PDB entry 5NES | X-ray diffraction, 1.61 A resolution | chains A and B of the 5 polymer chains in the assembly

# Chain A (and B)
Name: Fucose-binding lectin II (PA-IIL)
Source organism: Pseudomonas aeruginosa
Notes: chain B of this document is another copy of the same molecule, construct and numbering; everything in this record applies to it too
UniProtKB: A0A069Q9V4 (A0A069Q9V4_PSEAI); residues 1-114 here correspond to UniProt positions 2-115 (UniProt number = residue number + 1)
Chain sequence (114 residues; each row starts with the number of its first residue):
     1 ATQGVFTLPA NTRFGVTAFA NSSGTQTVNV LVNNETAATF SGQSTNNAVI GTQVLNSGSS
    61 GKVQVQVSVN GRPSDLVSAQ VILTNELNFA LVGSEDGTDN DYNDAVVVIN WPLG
Ion coordination: Ca2+ site 1: Asn21, Asp101, Asn103, Asp104 (together with ZDC) (shared with 1 residue of chain C); Ca2+ site 2: Glu95, Asp99, Asp101, Asp104 (together with ZDC); Ca2+ site 3: Gly114 (together with ZDC) (shared with 4 residues of chain C)
Residues lining bound ligands: ZDC (3,7-anhydro-2,8-dideoxy-L-glycero-D-gluco-octonic acid): Asn21, Ser22, Ser23, Thr45, Glu95, Asp96, Gly97, Asp99, Asp101, Asn103, Asp104

# Chain A / chain B interface
Contacting residue pairs (6; chain A residue first):
  Ala1(A) - Asp75(B)  hydrogen bond (backbone-side chain)
  Ala1(A) - Val77(B)  hydrophobic
  Ala1(A) - Tyr102(B)
  Asp75(A) - Ala1(B)  hydrogen bond (side chain-backbone)
  Val77(A) - Ala1(B)  hydrophobic
  Tyr102(A) - Ala1(B)

# In short
The chain A/chain B interface involves 4 residues from each chain, with 2 hydrogen bonds. The hydrogen-bonded
pair is Ala1(A)-Asp75(B). Ligands of chain A: compound ZDC. Asn21(A), Asp101(A), Asn103(A) and Asp104(A)
coordinate Ca2+ site 1. Glu95(A), Asp99(A), Asp101(A) and Asp104(A) form the Ca2+ site 2.
Both chains are Fucose-binding lectin II (PA-IIL) (Pseudomonas aeruginosa). Entry 5NES (Discovery, crystal
structures and atomic force microscopy study of thioether ligated D,L-cyclic antimicrobial peptides against
multidrug ...) was determined by X-ray diffraction, deposited together with 5NEY and 5NF0.
